Entry 7L8Z (electron microscopy, 3.80 A resolution); this record covers chains A and C of the 8 polymer chains in the assembly.

# Chain A (and C)
Name: BG505 SOSIP.v5.2 N241/N289 - gp120
From: Human immunodeficiency virus 1
Notes: chain C of this document is another copy of the same molecule, construct and numbering; everything in this record applies to it too
Chain sequence (503 residues; each row starts with the number of its first residue; note: 13 numbers in that range are skipped by the numbering (no residue carries them; nothing is unmodelled there); a row labelled like 185A-185J holds insertion residues (185A, then the next letters in order); numbers below 1 keep their minus sign (Met-1 is residue -1)):
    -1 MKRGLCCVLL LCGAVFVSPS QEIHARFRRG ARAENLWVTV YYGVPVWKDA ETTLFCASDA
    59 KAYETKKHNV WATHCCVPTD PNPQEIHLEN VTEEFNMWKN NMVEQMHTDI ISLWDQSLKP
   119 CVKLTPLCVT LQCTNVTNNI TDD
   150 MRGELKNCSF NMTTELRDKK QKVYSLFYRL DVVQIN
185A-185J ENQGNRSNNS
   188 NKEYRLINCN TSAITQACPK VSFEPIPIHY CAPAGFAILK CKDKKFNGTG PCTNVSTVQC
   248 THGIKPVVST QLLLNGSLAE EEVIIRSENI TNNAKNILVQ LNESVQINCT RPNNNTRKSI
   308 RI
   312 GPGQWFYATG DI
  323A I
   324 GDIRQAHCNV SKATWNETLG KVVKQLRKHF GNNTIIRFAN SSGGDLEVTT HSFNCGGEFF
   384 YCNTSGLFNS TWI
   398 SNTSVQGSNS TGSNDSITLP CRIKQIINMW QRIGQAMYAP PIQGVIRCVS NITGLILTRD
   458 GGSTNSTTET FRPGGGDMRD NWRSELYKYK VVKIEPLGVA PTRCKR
Not modelled in the structure: -1 to 31, 185A-185J, 398-412 (chain C: -1 to 30, 185A-185J, 398-412)
Disulfides: Cys54-Cys73, Cys119-Cys205, Cys126-Cys196, Cys131-Cys157, Cys218-Cys247, Cys228-Cys239, Cys296-Cys331, Cys378-Cys445, Cys385-Cys418
Glycans and other covalent adducts: N-acetylglucosamine (NAG) linked to Asn133, Asn137, Asn156, Asn160, Asn197, Asn234, Asn241, Asn262, Asn276, Asn289, Asn295, Asn301, Asn332, Asn339, Asn363, Asn386, Asn392, Asn448
What the authors report for this chain:
  - post-translational modification sites: Asn241, Asn289 (proposed by the authors, not directly observed)

# How chain A and chain C interact
Contacting residue pairs (19; chain A residue first):
  Glu164(A) with Cys126(C); Cys196(C)
  Leu165(A) with Cys126(C); Thr128(C); Cys196(C), hydrophobic
  Arg166(A) with Pro124(C), hydrogen bond (side chain-backbone); Cys126(C), hydrogen bond (backbone-backbone); Val127(C); Asn160(C), hydrogen bond (side chain-backbone); Met161(C)
  Asp167(A) with Val127(C); Thr128(C), hydrogen bond (side chain-backbone)
  Lys168(A) with Thr128(C)
  Arg308(A) with Asn197(C), hydrogen bond (side chain-backbone)
  Pro313(A) with Cys196(C); Ser199(C)
  Gly314(A) with Asn197(C), hydrogen bond (backbone-backbone); Thr198(C); Ser199(C)
Also at the interface, not in a pair above, chain A (9 interface residues in all): Gly312
Also at the interface, not in a pair above, chain C (16 interface residues in all): Thr162, Lys169, Ile184, Arg192, Asn195, Ala200

# In short
9 residues of chain A face 16 of chain C across their interface; the contacts include 6 hydrogen bonds. Polar
contacts include Arg166(A)-Pro124(C), Arg166(A)-Asn160(C) and Asp167(A)-Thr128(C). N-acetylglucosamine is
covalently linked to Asn133(A), Asn137(A), Asn156(A), Asn160(A), Asn197(A) and Asn234(A) and 12 more. From the
paper: modification sites Asn241(A) and Asn289(A).
Both chains are BG505 SOSIP.v5.2 N241/N289 - gp120 (Human immunodeficiency virus 1). Entry 7L8Z (BG505
SOSIP.v5.2 N241/N289 in complex with the polyclonal Fab pAbC-7 from animal Rh.33311 (Wk26 time point)) was
determined by electron microscopy (same publication as 7L7T, 7L7U, 7L85, 7L86, 7L87, 7L88 and 15 further
entries).
